PDB entry 8DIQ | X-ray diffraction, 2.40 A resolution | chains A and F of the 6 polymer chains in the assembly

# Chain A
Protein: Tubulin alpha-1B chain
From: Sus scrofa
Reference sequence: Q2XVP4 (TBA1B_PIG); numbering as in UniProt (aligned over 1-450)
Amino-acid sequence (450 residues; row label = number of the first residue in the row):
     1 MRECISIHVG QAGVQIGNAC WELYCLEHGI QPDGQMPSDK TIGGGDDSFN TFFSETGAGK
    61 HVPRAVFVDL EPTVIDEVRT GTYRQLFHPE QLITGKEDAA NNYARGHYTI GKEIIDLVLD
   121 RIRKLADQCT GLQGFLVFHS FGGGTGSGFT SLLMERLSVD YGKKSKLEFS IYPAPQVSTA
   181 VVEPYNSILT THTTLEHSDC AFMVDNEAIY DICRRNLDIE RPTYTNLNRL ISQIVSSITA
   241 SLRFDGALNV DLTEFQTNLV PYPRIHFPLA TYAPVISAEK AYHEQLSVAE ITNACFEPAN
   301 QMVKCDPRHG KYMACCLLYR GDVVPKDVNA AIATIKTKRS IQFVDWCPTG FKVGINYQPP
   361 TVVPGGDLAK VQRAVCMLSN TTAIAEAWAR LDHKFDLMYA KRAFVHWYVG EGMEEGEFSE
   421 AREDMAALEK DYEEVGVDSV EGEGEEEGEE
Not modelled in the structure: 438-450
Metal / ion sites: Ca2+: Asp39, Thr41, Gly44, Glu55
Residues lining bound ligands:
  - GTP (guanosine-5'-triphosphate): Gly10, Gln11, Ala12, Gln15, Ile16, Asp69, Asp98, Ala99, Ala100, Asn101, Ser140, Gly142, Gly143, Gly144, Thr145, Gly146, Ile171, Pro173, Val177, Ser178, Glu183, Asn206, Tyr224, Leu227, Asn228, Ile231
  - JVI (4-[2-(ethylamino)-6,7-dihydro-5H-cyclopenta[d]pyrimidin-4-yl]-7-methoxy-3,4-dihydroquinoxalin-2(1H)-one): Asn101, Thr179, Val181
Curated features (UniProtKB/Swiss-Prot):
  - motif: Met1 to Cys4 (MREC motif)
  - active site: Glu254
  - binding site (GTP): Gly10, Gln11, Ala12, Gln15, Glu71, Ala99, Ser140, Gly143, Gly144, Thr145, Gly146, Thr179, Glu183, Asn206, Tyr224, Asn228, Leu252
  - binding site (Mg(2+)): Glu71
  - modified residue: Lys40 (N6,N6,N6-trimethyllysine), Ser48 (Phosphoserine), Ser232 (Phosphoserine), Tyr282 (3'-nitrotyrosine), Arg339 (Omega-N-methylarginine), Ser439 (Phosphoserine), Glu443 (5-glutamyl polyglutamate), Glu445 (5-glutamyl polyglutamate)
  - cross-link (Glycyl lysine isopeptide (Lys-Gly)): Lys326 (interchain with G-Cter in ubiquitin), Lys370 (interchain with G-Cter in ubiquitin)

# Chain F
Protein: Tubulin Tyrosine Ligase
From: Gallus gallus
Reference sequence: E1BQ43 (E1BQ43_CHICK); residue numbers follow UniProt; this construct covers 1-378
Amino-acid sequence (384 residues; numbered 1 to 384; the number before each row is that of its first residue):
     1 MYTFVVRDEN SSVYAEVSRL LLATGQWKRL RKDNPRFNLM LGERNRLPFG RLGHEPGLVQ
    61 LVNYYRGADK LCRKASLVKL IKTSPELSES CTWFPESYVI YPTNLKTPVA PAQNGIRHLI
   121 NNTRTDEREV FLAAYNRRRE GREGNVWIAK SSAGAKGEGI LISSEASELL DFIDEQGQVH
   181 VIQKYLEKPL LLEPGHRKFD IRSWVLVDHL YNIYLYREGV LRTSSEPYNS ANFQDKTCHL
   241 TNHCIQKEYS KNYGRYEEGN EMFFEEFNQY LMDALNTTLE NSILLQIKHI IRSCLMCIEP
   301 AISTKHLHYQ SFQLFGFDFM VDEELKVWLI EVNGAPACAQ KLYAELCQGI VDVAISSVFP
   361 LADTGQKTSQ PTSIFIKLHH HHHH
Not modelled in the structure: 103-124, 138-143, 153-159, 176-178, 231-239, 249-251, 363-372, 381-384
Construct notes: expression tag (379-384)
Metal / ion sites: Mg2+: Glu331 (together with AMP-PCP)
Residues lining bound ligands: AMP-PCP (ACP; phosphomethylphosphonic acid adenylate ester): Lys74, Pro95, Ile148, Ile160, Gln183, Lys184, Tyr185, Leu186, Lys198, Asp200, Arg202, Arg222, Leu240, Thr241, Asn242, Asp318, Met320, Ile330, Glu331, Asn333

# How chain A and chain F interact
Residue-residue contacts (21; chain A residue first):
  Gln176(A) with Pro56(F)
  Glu207(A) with His54(F), salt bridge
  Glu297(A) with His306(F)
  Pro298(A) with Leu307(F), hydrophobic
  Lys304(A) with His54(F)
  Asp306(A) with Arg66(F); Leu307(F)
  Arg308(A) with Pro300(F), hydrogen bond (side chain-backbone); Ala301(F), hydrogen bond (side chain-backbone); Ile302(F); Ser303(F), hydrogen bond (side chain-backbone)
  His309(A) with Arg66(F), hydrogen bond (side chain-backbone); Gly67(F); Ala301(F)
  Ser340(A) with Ala301(F)
  Glu386(A) with Gly50(F); Arg66(F), salt bridge
  Arg390(A) with Gly50(F); His54(F)
  His393(A) with Arg51(F)
  Glu433(A) with Arg46(F), salt bridge
Also at the interface, not in a pair above, chain A (16 interface residues in all): Cys305, Lys338, Ala389
Also at the interface, not in a pair above, chain F (16 interface residues in all): Gly53, Glu299, His308

# Overview
Chain A and chain F each contribute 16 residues to their interface; the contacts include 4 hydrogen bonds and
3 salt bridges. Polar contacts include Glu207(A)-His54(F), Glu386(A)-Arg66(F) and Glu433(A)-Arg46(F). Ligands
of chain A: GTP and compound JVI. Bound to chain F: AMP-PCP.
Chain A is Tubulin alpha-1B chain (Sus scrofa) and chain F is Tubulin Tyrosine Ligase (Gallus gallus); the
structure, Tubulin-RB3_SLD-TTL in complex with SB226, was determined by X-ray diffraction.
